Entry 8WCB (electron microscopy, 3.10 A resolution); this record covers chains B and Y of the 5 polymer chains in the assembly.

Chain B:
Name: Guanine nucleotide-binding protein G(I)/G(S)/G(T) subunit beta-1
From: Homo sapiens
UniProt: P62873 (GBB1_HUMAN); numbering as in UniProt (aligned over 2-340)
Chain sequence (345 residues; numbered -4 to 340; the number before each row is that of its first residue; numbers below 1 keep their minus sign (Met-4 is residue -4)):
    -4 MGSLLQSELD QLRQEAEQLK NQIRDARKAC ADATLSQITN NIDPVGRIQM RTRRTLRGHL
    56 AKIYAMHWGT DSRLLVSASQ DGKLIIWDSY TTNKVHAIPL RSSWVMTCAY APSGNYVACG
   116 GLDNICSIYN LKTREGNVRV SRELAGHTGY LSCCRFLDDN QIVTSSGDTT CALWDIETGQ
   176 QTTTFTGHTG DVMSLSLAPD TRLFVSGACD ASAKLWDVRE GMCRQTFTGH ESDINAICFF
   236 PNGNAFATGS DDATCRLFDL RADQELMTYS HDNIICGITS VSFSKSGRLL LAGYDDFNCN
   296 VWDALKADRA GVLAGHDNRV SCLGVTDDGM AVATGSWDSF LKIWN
Not modelled in the structure: -4 to 6, 29-38, 310
Differences from the reference sequence: initiating methionine (-4); expression tag (-3 to 1)
Curated features (UniProtKB/Swiss-Prot):
  - modified residue: Ser2 (N-acetylserine), His266 (Phosphohistidine)
  - natural variant: Leu30 (L30F: In MRD42; uncertain significance), Arg52 (R52G: In MRD42), Gly64 (G64V: In MRD42), Asp76 (D76E: In MRD42; D76G: In MRD42), Gly77 (G77S: In MRD42), Lys78 (K78R: In MRD42), Ile80 (I80N: In MRD42; I80T: In MRD42), His91 (H91R: In MRD42; uncertain significance), Ala92 (A92T: In MRD42), Pro94 (P94S: In MRD42), Leu95 (L95P: In MRD42), Arg96 (R96L: In MRD42), 5 further natural variant entries in UniProt

Chain Y:
Name: Guanine nucleotide-binding protein G(I)/G(S)/G(O) subunit gamma-2
From: Homo sapiens
UniProt: P59768 (GBG2_HUMAN); residues 1-71 here = UniProt positions 1-71
Chain sequence (71 residues; numbered 1 to 71; the number before each row is that of its first residue):
     1 MASNNTASIA QARKLVEQLK MEANIDRIKV SKAAADLMAY CEAHAKEDPL LTPVPASENP
    61 FREKKFFCAI L
Not modelled in the structure: 1-9, 37, 63-71
Curated features (UniProtKB/Swiss-Prot):
  - modified residue: Ala2 (N-acetylalanine), Cys68 (Cysteine methyl ester)
  - lipidation: Cys68 (S-geranylgeranyl cysteine)

Chain B / chain Y interface:
Residue-residue contacts (59; chain B residue first):
  Leu14(B) - Val16(Y)
  Leu14(B) - Lys20(Y)
  Leu14(B) - Ala23(Y)  hydrophobic
  Ile18(B) - Leu19(Y)
  Ile18(B) - Ala23(Y)  hydrophobic
  Ile18(B) - Arg27(Y)
  Ala21(B) - Arg27(Y)
  Arg22(B) - Arg27(Y)
  Asp27(B) - Val30(Y)
  Asp27(B) - Ser31(Y)
  Ala28(B) - Val30(Y)
  Val40(B) - Leu51(Y)  hydrophobic
  Arg48(B) - Asn59(Y)
  Arg48(B) - Phe61(Y)  hydrogen bond (side chain-backbone)
  Arg49(B) - Phe61(Y)  hydrogen bond (side chain-backbone)
  Arg49(B) - Arg62(Y)  hydrogen bond (side chain-backbone)
  Ser84(B) - Phe61(Y)
  Tyr85(B) - Pro60(Y)  hydrophobic
  Tyr85(B) - Phe61(Y)  hydrophobic
  Cys218(B) - Gln18(Y)  hydrogen bond
  Phe235(B) - Tyr40(Y)  hydrophobic
  Phe235(B) - Cys41(Y)  hydrophobic
  Pro236(B) - Tyr40(Y)
  Asn237(B) - Asp36(Y)
  Asn237(B) - Tyr40(Y)
  Asp254(B) - Ala33(Y)
  Arg256(B) - Asp26(Y)
  Arg256(B) - Ile28(Y)
  Arg256(B) - Lys32(Y)
  Arg256(B) - Ala33(Y)
  Arg256(B) - Asp36(Y)  salt bridge
  Ala257(B) - Arg27(Y)
  Ala257(B) - Ala33(Y)  hydrophobic
  Asp258(B) - Arg27(Y)
  Gln259(B) - Val30(Y)
  Ser279(B) - Asp48(Y)  hydrogen bond
  Lys280(B) - Tyr40(Y)
  Lys280(B) - His44(Y)
  Ser281(B) - Tyr40(Y)
  Ser281(B) - Cys41(Y)  hydrogen bond (backbone-side chain)
  Ser281(B) - His44(Y)
  Ser281(B) - Ala45(Y)
  Ser281(B) - Asp48(Y)
  Gly282(B) - Cys41(Y)  hydrogen bond (backbone-side chain)
  Arg283(B) - Cys41(Y)
  Arg283(B) - Leu51(Y)
  Leu284(B) - Leu51(Y)  hydrophobic
  Asp323(B) - Pro49(Y)
  Gly324(B) - Pro49(Y)
  Gly324(B) - Leu50(Y)
  Met325(B) - Pro49(Y)
  Met325(B) - Leu50(Y)
  Met325(B) - Pro60(Y)  hydrophobic
  Ala326(B) - Leu50(Y)  hydrophobic
  Ala326(B) - Phe61(Y)  hydrophobic
  Val327(B) - Leu50(Y)  hydrophobic
  Ile338(B) - Phe61(Y)  hydrophobic
  Asn340(B) - Asn59(Y)
  Asn340(B) - Phe61(Y)
Interface residues without a listed pair, chain B (42 interface residues in all): Leu7, Cys25, Ala26, Ile43, Trp63, Arg219, Thr221, Leu261, Leu286
Interface residues without a listed pair, chain Y (30 interface residues in all): Ala12, Glu22, Lys29, Ala34, Glu47

Summary:
Chain B and chain Y form an interface of 42 and 30 residues respectively; the contacts include 7 hydrogen
bonds and 1 salt bridge. Polar contacts include Arg256(B)-Asp36(Y), Arg48(B)-Phe61(Y) and Arg49(B)-Phe61(Y).
Here chain B is Guanine nucleotide-binding protein G(I)/G(S)/G(T) subunit beta-1 and chain Y is Guanine
nucleotide-binding protein G(I)/G(S)/G(O) subunit gamma-2, both from Homo sapiens. Entry 8WCB (Cryo-EM
structure of the CHA-bound mTAAR1-Gq complex) was determined by electron microscopy together with 8WC3, 8WC4,
8WC5, 8WC6, 8WC7, 8WC8, 8WC9 and 8WCA from the same study.
